PDB entry 2IS3 | X-ray diffraction, 3.10 A resolution | chains A and B

# Chain A (and B)
Molecule: Ribonuclease T
Source organism: Escherichia coli K12
Notes: EC 3.1.13.-; chain B of this document is another copy of the same molecule, construct and numbering; everything in this record applies to it too
UniProtKB: P30014 (RNT_ECOLI); numbering as in UniProt (aligned over 1-215)
Chain sequence (215 residues; each row starts with the number of its first residue):
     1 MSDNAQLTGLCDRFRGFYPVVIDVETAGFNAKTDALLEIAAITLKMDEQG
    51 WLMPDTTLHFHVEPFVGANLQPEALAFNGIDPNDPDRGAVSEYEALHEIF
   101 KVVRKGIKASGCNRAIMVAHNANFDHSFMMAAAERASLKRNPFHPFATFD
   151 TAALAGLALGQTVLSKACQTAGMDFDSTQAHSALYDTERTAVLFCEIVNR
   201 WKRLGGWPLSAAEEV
Not modelled in the structure: 1-6, 210-215 (chain B: 1-6, 27-36, 65-87, 212-215)
Modified positions: Mse1 (selenomethionine); Mse46, Mse53, Mse117, Mse129, Mse130, Mse173 (selenomethionine; parent Met)
Differences from the reference sequence: modified residue (1, 46, 53, 117, 129-130, 173)
UniProt features mapped onto this chain:
  - active site: His181 (Proton donor/acceptor)
  - binding site (Mg(2+)): Asp23, Glu25, His181, Asp186
  - site (Important for substrate binding and specificity): Phe29, Glu73, Phe77, Phe124, Phe146
  - mutagenesis: Arg13 (R13A: Strongly reduces affinity for RNA. Nearly abolishes enzyme activity), Arg15 (R15A: Strongly reduces affinity for RNA), Asp23 (D23A: Nearly abolishes enzyme activity), Glu25 (E25A: Nearly abolishes enzyme activity), Phe29 (F29A: Abolishes enzyme activity; when associated with A-73 and A-77), Glu73 (E73A: Reduces enzyme activity. Abolishes enzyme activity; when associated with A-29 and A-77), Phe77 (F77A: Abolishes enzyme activity; when associated with A-29 and A-73), Lys108 (K108A: Strongly reduces affinity for RNA), Arg114 (R114A: Strongly reduces affinity for RNA), Phe124 (F124A: Abolishes enzyme activity; when associated with A-146), Lys139 (K139A: Reduces affinity for RNA), Phe146 (F146A: Abolishes enzyme activity; when associated with A-124), 3 further mutagenesis entries in UniProt
What the authors report for this chain:
  - self-association interface (contacts with another copy of this molecule): Arg13, Phe14, Arg15, Phe149, Asp150, Leu154, Leu157, Ile197, Trp201, Leu204
  - mutagenesis - R13A (100 fold), R15A, D23A, E25A, K108A/R114A/K139A/R140A, H120A, D125A, D150A, D186A: decreased catalytic activity (citing earlier work)
  - contacts within the chain: Arg13-Trp207 (cation-pi contact), Arg13-Phe14 (cation-pi contact)
  - catalytic residues: Asp23, Glu25, Asp125, Asp186
  - catalytic residues: His181 (citing earlier work)
  - conformationally variable residues (order/disorder transition, side-chain flip): Ala27 to Leu36, Phe65 to Asp84, His181
  - mutagenesis - H181A: abolished catalytic activity (citing earlier work)
  - binding site for sulfate ion: Arg114, Lys139, Arg140 (from molecular simulation)
  - binding site for sulfate ion: Phe146 (proposed by the authors, not directly observed)
  - mutagenesis - W207A: decreased stability (citing earlier work)

# How chain A and chain B interact
Pairs across the interface (58; chain A residue first):
  Arg13(A) with Gly156(B), hydrogen bond (side chain-backbone); Leu157(B), hydrogen bond (side chain-backbone); Gly160(B)
  Phe14(A) with Gly156(B); Gly160(B)
  Arg15(A) with Gly160(B), hydrogen bond (backbone-backbone); Gln161(B); Thr162(B); Val163(B)
  Asn121(A) with Phe146(B)
  Asn123(A) with Asn123(B)
  Phe124(A) with Phe146(B)
  Phe146(A) with Asn121(B); Phe124(B), hydrophobic
  Thr148(A) with Asp150(B); Ala153(B)
  Phe149(A) with Ala153(B), hydrophobic
  Asp150(A) with Ala153(B)
  Ala153(A) with Phe149(B), hydrophobic; Asp150(B); Leu154(B)
  Leu154(A) with Ala153(B); Leu154(B), hydrophobic; Leu157(B), hydrophobic
  Gly156(A) with Arg13(B), hydrogen bond (backbone-side chain); Phe14(B)
  Leu157(A) with Arg13(B), hydrogen bond (backbone-side chain); Leu154(B), hydrophobic; Leu157(B), hydrophobic; Ile197(B), hydrophobic; Val198(B), hydrophobic; Trp201(B), hydrogen bond (backbone-side chain)
  Ala158(A) with Trp201(B), hydrogen bond (backbone-side chain)
  Leu159(A) with Trp207(B); Leu209(B)
  Gly160(A) with Arg13(B); Arg15(B); Trp207(B)
  Gln161(A) with Arg15(B)
  Thr162(A) with Phe17(B)
  Lys166(A) with Arg15(B)
  Thr170(A) with Leu209(B)
  Ile197(A) with Leu157(B), hydrophobic
  Val198(A) with Leu157(B), hydrophobic
  Arg200(A) with Trp201(B); Leu209(B)
  Trp201(A) with Leu157(B); Ala158(B), hydrophobic; Trp201(B), hydrophobic
  Leu204(A) with Trp201(B), hydrophobic; Leu204(B); Gly205(B); Gly206(B)
  Gly205(A) with Leu204(B)
  Gly206(A) with Leu204(B)
  Trp207(A) with Leu159(B)
  Leu209(A) with Thr170(B); Arg200(B)
Interface residues without a listed pair, chain A (31 interface residues in all): Phe17
Interface residues without a listed pair, chain B (32 interface residues in all): Ala147, Thr148

# Summary
Chain A and chain B form an interface of 31 and 32 residues respectively; the contacts include 7 hydrogen
bonds. Polar pairs include Arg13(A)-Gly156(B), Arg13(A)-Leu157(B) and Leu157(A)-Trp201(B). The paper reports
catalytic residues Asp23(A), Glu25(A) and Asp125(A) among others; R13A, R15A and D23A of chain A, among
others, reduce catalytic activity; 11 substitutions were tested in all.
Both chains are Ribonuclease T (Escherichia coli K12). Entry 2IS3 (Crystal Structure of Escherichia coli RNase
T) was determined by X-ray diffraction (same publication as 2F96).
